1LYO - chain A; structure by X-ray diffraction, 1.93 A resolution.

# Chain A
Protein: Lysozyme
Organism: Gallus gallus
Notes: EC 3.2.1.17
UniProt: P00698 (LYSC_CHICK); residues 1-129 here correspond to UniProt positions 19-147 (UniProt number = residue number + 18)
Sequence (129 residues; numbered 1 to 129; the number before each row is that of its first residue):
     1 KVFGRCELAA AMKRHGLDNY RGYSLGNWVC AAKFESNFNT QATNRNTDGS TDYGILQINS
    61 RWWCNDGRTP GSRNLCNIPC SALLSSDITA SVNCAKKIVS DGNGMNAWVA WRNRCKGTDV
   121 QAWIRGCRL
Swiss-Prot annotation at these positions:
  - active site: Glu-35, Asp-52
  - binding site (substrate): Asp-101
Disulfide bonds: Cys-6/Cys-127, Cys-30/Cys-115, Cys-64/Cys-80, Cys-76/Cys-94

# Summary
Curated annotation (UniProt) lists active-site residues Glu-35 and Asp-52 and substrate-binding residue
Asp-101.
Chain A is Lysozyme (Gallus gallus); the structure, Cross-linked lysozyme crystal in neat water, was
determined by X-ray diffraction together with 2LYO, 3LYO and 4LYO from the same study.
